6ETY - chain A; structure by X-ray diffraction, 1.68 A resolution.

== Chain A ==
Protein: Glutamate carboxypeptidase 2
Source organism: Homo sapiens
Notes: EC 3.4.17.21
UniProtKB: Q04609 (FOLH1_HUMAN); residue numbers follow UniProt; this construct covers 44-750
Chain sequence (707 residues; each row starts with the number of its first residue):
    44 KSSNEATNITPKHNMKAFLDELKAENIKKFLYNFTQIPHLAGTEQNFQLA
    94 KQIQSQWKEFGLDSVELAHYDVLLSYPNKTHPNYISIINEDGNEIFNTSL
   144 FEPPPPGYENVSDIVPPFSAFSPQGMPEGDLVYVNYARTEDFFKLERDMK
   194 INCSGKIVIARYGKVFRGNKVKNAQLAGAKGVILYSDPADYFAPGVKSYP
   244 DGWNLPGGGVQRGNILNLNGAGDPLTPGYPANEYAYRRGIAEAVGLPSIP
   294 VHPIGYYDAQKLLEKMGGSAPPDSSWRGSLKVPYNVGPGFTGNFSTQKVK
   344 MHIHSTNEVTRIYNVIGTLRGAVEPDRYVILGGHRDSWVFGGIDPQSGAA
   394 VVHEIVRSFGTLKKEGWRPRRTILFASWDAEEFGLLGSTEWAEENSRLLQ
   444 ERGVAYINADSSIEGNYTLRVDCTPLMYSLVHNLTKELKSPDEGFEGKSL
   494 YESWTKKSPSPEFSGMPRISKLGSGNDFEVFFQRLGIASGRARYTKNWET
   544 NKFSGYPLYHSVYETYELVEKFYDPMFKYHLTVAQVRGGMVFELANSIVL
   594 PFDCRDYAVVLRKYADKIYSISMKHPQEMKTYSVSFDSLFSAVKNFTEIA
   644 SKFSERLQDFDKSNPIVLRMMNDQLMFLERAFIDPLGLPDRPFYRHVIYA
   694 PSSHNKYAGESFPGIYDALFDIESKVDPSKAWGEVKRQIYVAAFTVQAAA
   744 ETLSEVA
Unresolved in the structure: 44-54
UniProt features mapped onto this chain:
  - active site: E424 (Nucleophile), S628 (Charge relay system), D666 (Charge relay system), H689 (Charge relay system)
  - binding site (substrate): R210, N257, E424, S517, G518, N519, R534 to R536, Y552, H553, K699, Y700
  - binding site (Ca(2+)): T269, Y272, E433, E436
  - binding site (Zn(2+)): H377, D387, E425, D453, H553
  - glycosylation (N-linked (GlcNAc...) asparagine): N51, N76, N121, N140, N153, N195, N336, N459, N476, N638
  - natural variant: H475 (H475Y: Correlates with lower folate and higher homocysteine levels)
  - mutagenesis: N51 (N51A: Loss of glycosylation. Reduces enzyme activity), N76 (N76A: Loss of glycosylation. Reduces enzyme activity), N121 (N121A: Loss of glycosylation. Severely reduced enzyme activity), N140 (N140A: Loss of glycosylation. Severely reduced enzyme activity), N153 (N153A: Loss of glycosylation. Severely reduced enzyme activity), N195 (N195A: Loss of glycosylation. Severely reduced enzyme activity), N336 (N336A: Loss of glycosylation. Reduces enzyme activity), H377 (H377A/G/Q: Complete loss of activity), D379 (D379E/N: Complete loss of activity), D387 (D387E/L: Complete loss of activity; D387N: No effect on enzyme activity), P388 (P388A: No effect on enzyme activity), E424 (E424A: Complete loss of activity; E424D: Reduces enzyme activity; E424Q: Reduces enzyme activity), 7 further mutagenesis entries in UniProt
Covalent attachments: N-acetylglucosamine (NAG) linked to N76, N121, N140, N195, N459; glycan linked to N476, N638
Ion coordination: Ca2+: T269, Y272, E433, E436; Zn2+ site 1: H377, D387, D453; Zn2+ site 2: D387, E425, H553
Residues lining bound ligands: BXK ((2S)-2-[[(2R)-4-methyl-1-oxidanyl-1-oxidanylidene-pentan-2-yl]carbamoyloxy]pentanedioic acid): F209, R210, N257, D387, E424, E425, G427, L428, D453, S454, E457, G518, N519, R534, Y549, Y552, H553, K699, Y700
From the paper describing this entry:
  - binding site for BXK: S517, N519, R534, R536

== Summary ==
Ligands of chain A: compound BXK. Covalently linked N-acetylglucosamine: at N76, N121, N140, N195, N459 and
N476 and 1 more. UniProt lists 4 active-site residues, 13 substrate-binding residues, 4 Ca2+-binding residues
and 5 Zn2+-binding residues. From the paper: a binding site for BXK at S517, N519 and R534 among others.
Chain A is Glutamate carboxypeptidase 2 (Homo sapiens); the structure, X-ray structure of human glutamate
carboxypeptidase II (GCPII) in complex with a inhibitor JHU3371, was determined by X-ray diffraction (same
publication as 6FE5, 6EZ9 and 6F5L).
